5MQ8 - chains A and D; structure by X-ray diffraction, 2.25 A resolution.

Chain A (and D):
Molecule: Uncharacterized protein YacP
Source organism: Bacillus subtilis (strain 168)
Notes: chain D of this document is another copy of the same molecule, construct and numbering; everything in this record applies to it too
UniProtKB: P37574 (YACP_BACSU); numbering as in UniProt (aligned over 1-170)
Amino-acid sequence (181 residues; each row starts with the number of its first residue):
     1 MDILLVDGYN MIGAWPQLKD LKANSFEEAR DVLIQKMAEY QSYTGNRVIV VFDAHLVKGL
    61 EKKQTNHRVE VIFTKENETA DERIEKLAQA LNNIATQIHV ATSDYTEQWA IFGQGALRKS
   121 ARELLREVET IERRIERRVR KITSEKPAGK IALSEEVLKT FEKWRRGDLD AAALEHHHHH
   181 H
Not modelled in the structure: 175-181
Sequence notes: expression tag (171-181)

Chain A / chain D interface:
Pairs across the interface - 85 pairs, chain A then chain D:
  Gln17(A) - Ser144(D)  hydrogen bond (side chain-backbone)
  Gln17(A) - Pro147(D)
  Glu28(A) - Ala148(D)
  Asp31(A) - Ile151(D)
  Val32(A) - Pro147(D)
  Val32(A) - Ala148(D)
  Val32(A) - Ile151(D)
  Gln35(A) - Ser154(D)
  Gln35(A) - Glu155(D)
  Ala38(A) - Leu158(D)
  Glu39(A) - Ser154(D)
  Glu39(A) - Leu158(D)
  Ser42(A) - Leu158(D)
  Ser42(A) - Glu162(D)  hydrogen bond
  Ser42(A) - Arg165(D)  hydrogen bond (backbone-side chain)
  Tyr43(A) - Phe161(D)  hydrophobic
  Tyr43(A) - Arg165(D)
  Arg68(A) - Leu158(D)
  Arg68(A) - Glu162(D)  salt bridge
  Glu132(A) - Lys150(D)  salt bridge
  Ile135(A) - Val157(D)  hydrophobic
  Ile135(A) - Phe161(D)  hydrophobic
  Glu136(A) - Lys150(D)  salt bridge
  Arg138(A) - Phe161(D)
  Arg138(A) - Trp164(D)
  Val139(A) - Val157(D)
  Val139(A) - Thr160(D)
  Val139(A) - Phe161(D)
  Arg140(A) - Arg140(D)
  Ile142(A) - Trp164(D)
  Thr143(A) - Thr160(D)
  Glu145(A) - Ala173(D)
  Glu145(A) - Leu174(D)
  Lys146(A) - Leu169(D)  hydrogen bond (side chain-backbone)
  Lys146(A) - Asp170(D)  hydrogen bond (side chain-backbone)
  Lys146(A) - Ala172(D)  hydrogen bond (side chain-backbone)
  Lys146(A) - Ala173(D)
  Pro147(A) - Gln17(D)
  Pro147(A) - Val32(D)
  Pro147(A) - Ala173(D)
  Ala148(A) - Glu28(D)
  Ala148(A) - Val32(D)
  Gly149(A) - Thr160(D)
  Lys150(A) - Glu132(D)  salt bridge
  Lys150(A) - Glu136(D)  salt bridge
  Ile151(A) - Asp31(D)
  Ile151(A) - Val32(D)
  Ala152(A) - Glu156(D)
  Leu153(A) - Leu153(D)  hydrophobic
  Leu153(A) - Glu156(D)
  Leu153(A) - Val157(D)  hydrophobic
  Ser154(A) - Gln35(D)
  Ser154(A) - Glu39(D)
  Glu155(A) - Gln35(D)  hydrogen bond
  Glu155(A) - Asn66(D)  hydrogen bond
  Glu155(A) - Arg68(D)  salt bridge
  Glu156(A) - Ala152(D)
  Glu156(A) - Leu153(D)
  Val157(A) - Ile135(D)  hydrophobic
  Val157(A) - Val139(D)
  Val157(A) - Leu153(D)  hydrophobic
  Leu158(A) - Ala38(D)
  Leu158(A) - Glu39(D)
  Leu158(A) - Ser42(D)
  Leu158(A) - Arg68(D)
  Thr160(A) - Val139(D)
  Thr160(A) - Thr143(D)
  Thr160(A) - Gly149(D)
  Phe161(A) - Tyr43(D)  hydrophobic
  Phe161(A) - Ile135(D)  hydrophobic
  Phe161(A) - Arg138(D)
  Phe161(A) - Val139(D)
  Glu162(A) - Ser42(D)  hydrogen bond
  Glu162(A) - Arg68(D)  salt bridge
  Trp164(A) - Arg138(D)
  Trp164(A) - Ile142(D)
  Arg165(A) - Ser42(D)  hydrogen bond (side chain-backbone)
  Arg165(A) - Tyr43(D)
  Leu169(A) - Lys146(D)  hydrogen bond (backbone-side chain)
  Asp170(A) - Lys146(D)  hydrogen bond (backbone-side chain)
  Ala172(A) - Lys146(D)  hydrogen bond (backbone-side chain)
  Ala173(A) - Glu145(D)
  Ala173(A) - Lys146(D)
  Ala173(A) - Pro147(D)
  Leu174(A) - Glu145(D)
Interface residues without a listed pair, chain A (46 interface residues in all): Leu21, Lys36, Asn66, Lys159
Interface residues without a listed pair, chain D (46 interface residues in all): Leu21, Lys36

Summary:
The chain A/chain D interface involves 46 residues from each chain; the contacts include 13 hydrogen bonds and
7 salt bridges. Polar pairs include Arg68(A)-Glu162(D), Glu132(A)-Lys150(D) and Glu136(A)-Lys150(D).
Chain A and chain D are both Uncharacterized protein YacP (Bacillus subtilis (strain 168)); the structure,
Crystal structure of Rae1 (YacP) from Bacillus subtilis, was determined by X-ray diffraction (same publication
as 5MQ9).
